PDB entry 1QAJ | X-ray diffraction, 2.30 A resolution | chains A and B of the 4 polymer chains in the assembly

== Chain A (and B) ==
Molecule: Reverse transcriptase
Source organism: Moloney murine leukemia virus
Notes: EC 2.7.7.49; fragment: n-terminal fragment comprising fingers and palm domains; chain B of this document is another copy of the same molecule, construct and numbering; everything in this record applies to it too
UniProtKB: P03355 (POL_MLVMO); residues 24-278 here correspond to UniProt positions 144-398 (UniProt number = residue number + 120)
Sequence (259 residues; numbered 20 to 278; the number before each row is that of its first residue):
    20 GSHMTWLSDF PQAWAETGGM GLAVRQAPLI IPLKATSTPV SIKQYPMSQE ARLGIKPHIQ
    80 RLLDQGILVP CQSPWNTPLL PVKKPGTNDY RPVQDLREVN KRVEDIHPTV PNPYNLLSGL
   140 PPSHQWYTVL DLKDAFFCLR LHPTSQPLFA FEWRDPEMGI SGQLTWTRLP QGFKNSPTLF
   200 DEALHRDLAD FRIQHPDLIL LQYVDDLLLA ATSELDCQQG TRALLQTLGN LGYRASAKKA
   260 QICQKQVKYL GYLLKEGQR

== Interface between chain A and chain B ==
Pairs across the interface (23):
  Q31(A) with R44(B), hydrogen bond
  L41(A) with V43(B), hydrophobic
  V43(A) with Q31(B); N249(B)
  R44(A) with Q31(B)
  D83(A) with P47(B); H161(B), salt bridge
  Q84(A) with P47(B); R159(B), hydrogen bond (backbone-side chain)
  G85(A) with P47(B); R159(B)
  P89(A) with P162(B); Q165(B)
  Q91(A) with P89(B); G178(B), hydrogen bond (side chain-backbone)
  P162(A) with D83(B); Q84(B)
  E176(A) with T163(B), hydrogen bond (backbone-side chain)
  M177(A) with H161(B); P162(B); T163(B), hydrogen bond (backbone-side chain)
  I179(A) with P162(B), hydrophobic
  R187(A) with R159(B)
Other interface residues (no listed pair), chain A (18 interface residues in all): L82, G178, N249, R253
Other interface residues (no listed pair), chain B (18 interface residues in all): L41, A46, G85, V88

== Summary ==
Chain A and chain B each contribute 18 residues to their interface, with 5 hydrogen bonds and 1 salt bridge.
Among the polar pairs are D83(A)-H161(B), Q31(A)-R44(B) and Q84(A)-R159(B).
Chain A and chain B are both Reverse transcriptase (Moloney murine leukemia virus); the structure, Crystal
structures of the N-terminal fragment from moloney murine leukemia virus reverse transcriptase complexed with
nucleic ..., was determined by X-ray diffraction, deposited together with 1D0E and 1QAI.
